PDB entry 4JI5 | X-ray diffraction, 3.85 A resolution | chains A and E of the 21 polymer chains in the assembly

== Chain A ==
Molecule: 16S rRNA
From: Thermus thermophilus
Sequence (1522 nucleotides; row label = number of the first residue in the row; note: 42 numbers in that range are skipped by the numbering (no residue carries them; nothing is unmodelled there); a row labelled like 190A-190L holds insertion residues (190A, then the next letters in order); numbering starts at 0):
     0 UUUGUUGGAG AGUUUGAUCC UGGCUCAGGG UGAACGCUGG CGGCGUGCCU AAGACAUGCA
    60 AGUCGUGCGG G
    73 CCGCGGGGUU UU
    88 ACUCCG
    95 UGGUC
   101 AGCGGCGGAC GGGUGAGUAA CGCGUGGGU
  129A G
   130 ACCUACCCGG AAGAGGGGGA CAACCCGGGG AAACUCGGGC UAAUCCCCCA UGUGGACCCG
   190 C
190A-190L CCCUUGGGGUGU
   191 GUCCAAAGGG CUUU
   216 GCCCGCUUCC GGAUGGGCCC GCGUCCCAUC AGCUAGUUGG UGGGGUAAUG GCCCACCAAG
   276 GCGACGACGG GUAGCCGGUC UGAGAGGAUG GCCGGCCACA GGGGCACUGA GACACGGGCC
   336 CCACUCCUAC GGGAGGCAGC AGUUAGGAAU CUUCCGCAAU GGGCGCAAGC CUGACGGAGC
   396 GACGCCGCUU GGAGGAAGAA GCCCUUCGGG GUGUAAACUC CUGAA
   442 CCCGGGACGA AACCCCCGAC GA
   474 GGGGACUGAC GGUACCGGG
   494 GUAAUAGCGC CGGCCAACUC CGUGCCAGCA GCCGCGGUAA UACGGAGGGC GCGAGCGUUA
   554 CCCGGAUUCA CUGGGCGUAA AGGGCGUGUA GGCGGCCUGG GGCGUCCCAU GUGAAAGACC
   614 ACGGCUCAAC CGUGGGGGAG CGUGGGAUAC GCUCAGGCUA GACGGUGGGA GAGGGUGGUG
   674 GAAUUCCCGG AGUAGCGGUG AAAUGCGCAG AUACCGGGAG GAACGCCGAU GGCGAAGGCA
   734 GCCACCUGGU CCACCCGUGA CGCUGAGGCG CGAAAGCGUG GGGAGCAAAC CGGAUUAGAU
   794 ACCCGGGUAG UCCACGCCCU AAACGAUGCG CGCUAGGUCU CUGGGUCU
   848 CCUGGGGGCC GAAGCUAACG CGUUAAGCGC GCCGCCUGGG GAGUACGGCC GCAAGGCUGA
   908 AACUCAAAGG AAUUGACGGG GGCCCGCACA AGCGGUGGAG CAUGUGGUUU AAUUCGAAGX
   968 AACGCGAAGA ACCUUACCAG GCCUUGACAU GCUAGG
 1003A G
  1004 AACCCGGGUG AAAGCCUGGG GUGCCCC
1030A-1030D GCGA
  1031 GGGGAGCCCU AGCACAGGUG CUGCAUGGCC GUCGUCAGCU CGUGCCGUGA GGUGUUGGGU
  1091 UAAGUCCCGC AACGAGCGCA ACCCCCGCCG UUAGUUGCCA GCGGUUCGGC CGGGCACUCU
  1151 AACGGGACUG CCCGCGAAA
  1171 GCGGGAGGAA GGAGGGGACG ACGUCUGGUC AGCAUGGCCC UUACGGCCUG GGCGACACAC
  1231 GUGCUACAAU GCCCACUACA AAGCGAUGCC ACCCGGCAAC GGGGAGCUAA UCGCAAAAAG
  1291 GUGGGCCCAG UUCGGAUUGG GGUCUGCAAC CCGACCCCAU GAAGCCGGAA UCGCUAGUAA
  1351 UCGCGGAUCA G
 1361A C
  1362 CAUGCCGCGG UGAAUACGUU CCCGGGCCUU GUACACACXG CCXGUXACGC CAUGGGAGCG
  1422 GGCUCUACCC GAAGUCGCCG GG
  1446 AGCCUACGGG
  1459 CAGGCGCCGA GGGUAGGGCC CGUGACUGGG GCGAAGUCGU AACAAGGUAG CUGUACCGGA
  1519 AGGUGCGGCU GGAUCCACUC CUUUCU
Not modelled in the structure: 0-2, 1534-1538
Modified / non-standard residues: PSU (pseudouridine-5'-monophosphate) at position 516, 7MG (7N-methyl-8-hydroguanosine-5'-monophosphate) at position 527, M2G (N2-dimethylguanosine-5'-monophosphate) at position 966, 5MC (5-methylcytidine-5'-monophosphate) at position 967, 2MG (2N-methylguanosine-5'-monophosphate) at position 1207, 5MC (5-methylcytidine-5'-monophosphate) at position 1400, 4OC (4n,o2'-methylcytidine-5'-monophosphate) at position 1402, 5MC (5-methylcytidine-5'-monophosphate) at position 1404, 5MC (5-methylcytidine-5'-monophosphate) at position 1407, UR3 (3-methyluridine-5'-monophoshate) at position 1498, MA6 (6N-dimethyladenosine-5'-monophoshate) at position 1518, MA6 (6N-dimethyladenosine-5'-monophoshate) at position 1519, PSU (pseudouridine-5'-monophosphate) at position 1540, PSU (pseudouridine-5'-monophosphate) at position 1541
Differences from the reference sequence: conflict C1534 (A2157 in M26923.1), A1535 (C2158 in M26923.1)
Metal / ion sites: Mg2+ site 1: G3 (shared with 1 residue of chain D); Mg2+ site 2: U12, G22; Mg2+ site 3 near G21 (its only coordinating residue here); Mg2+ site 4: A59, C386; Mg2+ site 5: G61, U62; Mg2+ site 6: G69, G70, U98; Mg2+ site 7: G117, G289; Mg2+ site 8: G124, U125, G236; Mg2+ site 9 near U129 (its only coordinating residue here); Mg2+ site 10 near G157 (its only coordinating residue here); Mg2+ site 11 near G167 (its only coordinating residue here); Mg2+ site 12: C174, C175; 69 more Mg2+ sites not listed
What the authors report for this chain:
  - contacts within the chain: G1410-C1490
  - mutagenesis - C1490U: increased growth

== Chain E ==
Name: Ribosomal protein S5
From: Thermus thermophilus
UniProt: Q5SHQ5 (RS5_THET8); residue numbers follow UniProt; this construct covers 1-162
Amino-acid sequence (162 residues; numbered 1 to 162; the number before each row is that of its first residue):
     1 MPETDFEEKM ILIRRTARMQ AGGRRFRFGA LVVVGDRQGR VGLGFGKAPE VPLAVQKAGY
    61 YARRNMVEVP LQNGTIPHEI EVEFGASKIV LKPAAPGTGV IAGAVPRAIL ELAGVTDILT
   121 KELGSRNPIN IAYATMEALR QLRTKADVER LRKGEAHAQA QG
Not modelled in the structure: 1-4, 155-162

== How chain A and chain E interact ==
Contacting residue pairs (75; chain A residue first):
  U5(A) - Ala95(E)  base contact
  G6(A) - Ala94(E)  base contact
  G6(A) - Ala95(E)  hydrogen bond to the base
  G6(A) - Thr98(E)  hydrogen bond to the base
  G6(A) - Leu119(E)  base contact
  G7(A) - Lys92(E)  hydrogen bond to the base
  G7(A) - Leu119(E)  sugar contact
  G7(A) - Thr120(E)  hydrogen bond to the sugar
  G7(A) - Lys121(E)  base contact
  A8(A) - Ile101(E)  phosphate contact
  A8(A) - Ala102(E)  hydrogen bond to the sugar
  A8(A) - Gly103(E)  hydrogen bond to the sugar
  A8(A) - Arg107(E)  base contact
  A8(A) - Thr120(E)  sugar contact
  G9(A) - Gly103(E)  phosphate contact
  G9(A) - Lys121(E)  salt bridge to the phosphate
  G9(A) - Glu122(E)  hydrogen bond to the phosphate
  G9(A) - Arg126(E)  base contact
  A10(A) - Arg126(E)  phosphate contact
  G15(A) - Ala17(E)  base contact
  G15(A) - Arg18(E)  base contact
  G15(A) - Met19(E)  sugar contact
  G15(A) - Arg24(E)  hydrogen bond to the sugar
  A16(A) - Thr16(E)  sugar contact
  A16(A) - Ala17(E)  hydrogen bond to the sugar
  C18(A) - Arg14(E)  salt bridge to the phosphate
  C18(A) - Asn127(E)  hydrogen bond to the phosphate
  C18(A) - Asn130(E)  phosphate contact
  C19(A) - Ala86(E)  phosphate contact
  C19(A) - Ser125(E)  hydrogen bond to the phosphate
  C19(A) - Asn127(E)  phosphate contact
  C19(A) - Asn130(E)  hydrogen bond to the phosphate
  U20(A) - Ala86(E)  phosphate contact
  U20(A) - Ser125(E)  phosphate contact
  G558(A) - Lys121(E)  phosphate contact
  A559(A) - Lys121(E)  salt bridge to the phosphate
  A559(A) - Arg126(E)  salt bridge to the phosphate
  U560(A) - Leu123(E)  sugar contact
  U921(A) - Met19(E)  hydrogen bond to the sugar
  G922(A) - Met19(E)  sugar contact
  G922(A) - Gln20(E)  hydrogen bond to the sugar
  G922(A) - Ala21(E)  hydrogen bond to the phosphate
  A923(A) - Ala21(E)  hydrogen bond to the phosphate
  C1069(A) - Gln20(E)  phosphate contact
  C1069(A) - Arg25(E)  hydrogen bond to the phosphate
  U1070(A) - Arg18(E)  salt bridge to the phosphate
  U1070(A) - Gln20(E)  hydrogen bond to the phosphate
  U1070(A) - Arg25(E)  salt bridge to the phosphate
  C1071(A) - Arg27(E)  salt bridge to the phosphate
  G1072(A) - Pro49(E)  phosphate contact
  G1072(A) - Lys57(E)  salt bridge to the phosphate
  U1073(A) - Lys57(E)  salt bridge to the phosphate
  G1074(A) - Tyr60(E)  phosphate contact
  G1074(A) - Tyr61(E)  hydrogen bond to the phosphate
  G1077(A) - Lys47(E)  base contact
  U1078(A) - Phe84(E)  sugar contact
  U1078(A) - Ile129(E)  sugar contact
  U1078(A) - Asn130(E)  hydrogen bond to the sugar
  U1078(A) - Tyr133(E)  phosphate contact
  G1079(A) - Arg14(E)  hydrogen bond to the phosphate
  G1079(A) - Tyr133(E)  phosphate contact
  A1080(A) - Arg14(E)  salt bridge to the phosphate
  A1080(A) - Thr16(E)  phosphate contact
  A1080(A) - Ala17(E)  hydrogen bond to the sugar
  A1080(A) - Phe45(E)  phosphate contact
  A1080(A) - Lys47(E)  salt bridge to the phosphate
  G1081(A) - Thr16(E)  phosphate contact
  G1081(A) - Ala17(E)  phosphate contact
  G1081(A) - Arg18(E)  phosphate contact
  G1081(A) - Arg27(E)  salt bridge to the phosphate
  C1192(A) - Arg25(E)  hydrogen bond to the sugar
  G1193(A) - Gly22(E)  hydrogen bond to the sugar
  U1194(A) - Gly22(E)  sugar contact
  A1398(A) - Gln20(E)  hydrogen bond to the base
  A1398(A) - Ala21(E)  base contact
Also at the interface, not in a pair above, chain A (35 interface residues in all): U17, A864, A1396
Also at the interface, not in a pair above, chain E (43 interface residues in all): Gly23, Ala48, Gly85, Ser87, Pro93

== In short ==
Chain A and chain E form an interface of 35 and 43 residues respectively; the contacts include 25 hydrogen
bonds and 12 salt bridges. Polar contacts include G6(A)-Ala95(E), G6(A)-Thr98(E) and G7(A)-Lys92(E). U12(A)
and G22(A) form the Mg2+ site 2. The paper reports that C1490U of chain A increases growth; contacts within
the chain involving C1490(A) and G1410(A).
Here chain A is 16S rRNA and chain E is Ribosomal protein S5, both from Thermus thermophilus. Entry 4JI5
(Crystal Structure of 30S ribosomal subunit from Thermus thermophilus) was determined by X-ray diffraction
together with 4JI0, 4JI1, 4JI2, 4JI3, 4JI4, 4JI6, 4JI7 and 4JI8 from the same study.
